Entry 6GKC (X-ray diffraction, 1.97 A resolution); this record covers chain A.

Chain A:
Molecule: Ferritin
Organism: Synechococcus sp. (strain CC9311)
Notes: EC 1.16.3.2
UniProt: Q0I9X8 (Q0I9X8_SYNS3); residue numbers follow UniProt; this construct covers 5-182
Sequence (178 residues; each row starts with the number of its first residue):
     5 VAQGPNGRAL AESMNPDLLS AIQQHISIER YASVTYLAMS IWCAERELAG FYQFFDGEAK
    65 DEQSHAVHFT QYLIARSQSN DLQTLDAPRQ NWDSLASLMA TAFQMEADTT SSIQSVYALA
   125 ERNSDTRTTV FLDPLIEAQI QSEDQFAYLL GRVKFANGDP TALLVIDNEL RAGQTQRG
Metal / ion sites: Fe ion site 1: Glu33, Glu66, His69; Fe ion site 2: Glu66, Glu110
From the paper describing this entry:
  - conformationally variable residues (side-chain flip): Glu33
  - Fe ion coordination: Glu33, Glu110
  - catalytic residues: Tyr40
  - mutagenesis - E33A, E110A: abolished catalytic activity
  - mutagenesis - Y40F: abolished catalytic activity on Fe2+
  - mutagenesis - Y40F: unchanged catalytic activity

Overview:
The Fe ion site 1 is built by Glu33, Glu66 and His69. Glu66 and Glu110 coordinate Fe ion site 2. From the
paper: the catalytic residue Tyr40; E33A and E110A abolish catalytic activity.
Chain A is Ferritin (Synechococcus sp. (strain CC9311)); the structure, 2 minute Fe2+ soak structure of
SynFtn, was determined by X-ray diffraction, deposited together with 5OUW, 5OUZ, 6GKA and 6GKB.
